Entry 5WVW (X-ray diffraction, 1.80 A resolution); this record covers chains A and C of the 3 polymer chains in the assembly.

[Chain A]
Name: Chromatin protein Cren7
Organism: Sulfolobus solfataricus (strain ATCC 35092 / DSM 1617 / JCM 11322 / P2)
UniProtKB: Q97ZE3 (CREN7_SULSO); residues 1-60 here = UniProt positions 1-60
Chain sequence (60 residues; each row starts with the number of its first residue):
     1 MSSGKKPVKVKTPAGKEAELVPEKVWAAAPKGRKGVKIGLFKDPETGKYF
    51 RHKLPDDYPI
Disordered / not traced: 1-2
Construct notes: engineered mutation Ala-28 (Leu in Q97ZE3)
Swiss-Prot annotation at these positions:
  - modified residue: Lys-16 (N6-methyllysine)
  - mutagenesis: Lys-24 (K24E: Slightly reduces the melting temperature of the protein. Slightly reduces affinity for calf thymus DNA and poly(dA-dT) oligonucleotides. Increases affinity for poly(dG-dC) oligonucleotide ...), Lys-31 (K31E: Slightly reduces the melting temperature of the protein. Destabilizes complex with DNA. Slightly reduces affinity for calf thymus DNA and poly(dA-dT) oligonucleotides ...), Phe-41 (F41A: Results in a significant protein misfolding, reduced thermostability, reduced ability to mediate DNA compaction and bridging ...), Lys-42 (K42E: Slightly reduces the melting temperature of the protein. Slightly reduces affinity for calf thymus DNA and poly(dA-dT) oligonucleotides ...), Lys-48 (K48E: Slightly reduces the melting temperature of the protein. Slightly reduces affinity for calf thymus DNA and poly(dA-dT) oligonucleotides ...)

[Chain C]
Molecule: 8-nt DNA strand
Sequence (8 nucleotides; row label = number of the first residue in the row):
   101 GTGATCAC

[How chain A and chain C interact]
Contacting residue pairs (16):
  Lys-24(A) / DC106(C)  salt bridge to the phosphate
  Trp-26(A) / DA104(C)  hydrogen bond to the base
  Trp-26(A) / DT105(C)  hydrogen bond to the sugar
  Ala-27(A) / DA104(C)  sugar contact
  Ala-28(A) / DG103(C)  hydrogen bond to the base
  Ala-28(A) / DA104(C)  sugar contact
  Ala-29(A) / DG103(C)  sugar contact
  Pro-30(A) / DT102(C)  base contact
  Pro-30(A) / DG103(C)  sugar contact
  Lys-31(A) / DG103(C)  hydrogen bond to the phosphate
  Arg-33(A) / DG101(C)  base contact
  Ile-38(A) / DA104(C)  base contact
  Leu-40(A) / DC106(C)  sugar contact
  Tyr-49(A) / DA107(C)  phosphate contact
  Arg-51(A) / DT105(C)  hydrogen bond to the base
  Arg-51(A) / DC106(C)  hydrogen bond to the sugar
Interface residues without a listed pair, chain A (14 interface residues in all): Gly-35, Val-36
Interface residues without a listed pair, chain C (8 interface residues in all): DC108

[In short]
The interface between chain A and chain C involves 14 residues on one side and 8 on the other; the contacts
include 6 hydrogen bonds and 1 salt bridge. Polar contacts include Trp-26(A)/DA104(C), Ala-28(A)/DG103(C) and
Arg-51(A)/DT105(C). From UniProt: 5 mutagenesis sites on chain A.
Chain A is Chromatin protein Cren7 (Sulfolobus solfataricus (strain ATCC 35092 / DSM 1617 / JCM 11322 / P2))
and chain C is an 8-nt DNA strand; the structure, The crystal structure of Cren7 mutant L28A in complex with
dsDNA, was determined by X-ray diffraction, deposited together with 5WVY, 5WVZ and 5WWC.
